8ULS - chains A and C of the 12 polymer chains in the assembly; structure by electron microscopy, 3.20 A resolution.

[Chain A (and C)]
Molecule: Envelope glycoprotein gp160
Source organism: Human immunodeficiency virus 1
Notes: chain C of this document is another copy of the same molecule, construct and numbering; everything in this record applies to it too
UniProt: Q2N0S6 (Q2N0S6_9HIV1); the construct lacks a stretch of the UniProt sequence and is renumbered around it, so the offset changes along the chain: 33-138 = UniProt 32-137; 147-185 = UniProt 138-176; 188-306 = UniProt 187-305; 309-321 = UniProt 306-318; 2 more segments
Amino-acid sequence (479 residues; each row starts with the number of its first residue; note: 13 numbers in that range are skipped by the numbering (no residue carries them; nothing is unmodelled there); a row labelled like 185A-185J holds insertion residues (185A, then the next letters in order)):
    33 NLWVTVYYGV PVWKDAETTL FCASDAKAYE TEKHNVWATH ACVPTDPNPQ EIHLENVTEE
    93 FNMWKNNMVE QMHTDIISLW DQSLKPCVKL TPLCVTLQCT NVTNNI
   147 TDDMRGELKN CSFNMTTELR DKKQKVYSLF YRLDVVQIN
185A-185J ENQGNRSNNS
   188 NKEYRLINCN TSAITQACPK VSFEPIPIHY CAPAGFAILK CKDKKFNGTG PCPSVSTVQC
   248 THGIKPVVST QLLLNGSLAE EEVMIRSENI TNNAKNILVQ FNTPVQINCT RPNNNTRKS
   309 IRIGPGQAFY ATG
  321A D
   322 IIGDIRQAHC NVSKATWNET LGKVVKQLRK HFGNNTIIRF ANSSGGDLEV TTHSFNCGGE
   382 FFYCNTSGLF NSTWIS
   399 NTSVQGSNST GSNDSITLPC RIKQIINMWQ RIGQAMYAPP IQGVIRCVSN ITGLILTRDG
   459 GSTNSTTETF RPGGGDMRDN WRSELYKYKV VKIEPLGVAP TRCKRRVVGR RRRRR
Not modelled in the structure: 185A-185J, 399-410, 505-513
Differences from the reference sequence: conflict Asn332 (Thr330 in Q2N0S6), Cys501 (Ala498 in Q2N0S6); expression tag (505-513)
Cystine bridges: Cys54-Cys74, Cys119-Cys205, Cys126-Cys196, Cys131-Cys157, Cys218-Cys247, Cys228-Cys239, Cys378-Cys445, Cys385-Cys418
Covalently attached groups: N-acetylglucosamine (NAG) linked to Asn88, Asn133, Asn156, Asn160, Asn234, Asn262, Asn295, Asn301, Asn332, Asn339, Asn355, Asn363, Asn386, Asn392, Asn448; glycan linked to Asn197, Asn276
Reported in the primary citation:
  - conformationally variable residues (order/disorder transition): Asp57 to Lys65

[How chain A and chain C interact]
Pairs across the interface (22):
  Pro124(A) - Arg166(C)  hydrogen bond (backbone-side chain)
  Cys126(A) - Glu164(C)
  Cys126(A) - Leu165(C)
  Cys126(A) - Arg166(C)  hydrogen bond (backbone-backbone)
  Cys126(A) - Pro313(C)  hydrophobic
  Val127(A) - Leu165(C)
  Val127(A) - Arg166(C)
  Val127(A) - Asp167(C)
  Thr128(A) - Leu165(C)
  Thr128(A) - Asp167(C)  hydrogen bond (backbone-side chain)
  Asn160(A) - Arg166(C)  hydrogen bond (backbone-side chain)
  Met161(A) - Arg166(C)
  Thr162(A) - Arg166(C)
  Ile184(A) - Leu165(C)  hydrophobic
  Arg192(A) - Leu165(C)
  Cys196(A) - Glu164(C)
  Cys196(A) - Pro313(C)
  Asn197(A) - Arg310(C)
  Thr198(A) - Gly314(C)
  Ser199(A) - Pro313(C)
  Ser199(A) - Gly314(C)
  Ala200(A) - Pro313(C)  hydrogen bond (backbone-backbone)
Also at the interface, not in a pair above, chain A (16 interface residues in all): Thr123, Lys169
Also at the interface, not in a pair above, chain C (8 interface residues in all): Lys168

[In short]
16 residues of chain A and 8 residues of chain C are in contact, with 5 hydrogen bonds. Polar contacts include
Pro124(A)-Arg166(C), Thr128(A)-Asp167(C) and Asn160(A)-Arg166(C). N-acetylglucosamine is covalently linked to
Asn88(A), Asn133(A), Asn156(A), Asn160(A), Asn234(A) and Asn262(A) and 9 more. From the paper: conformational
variability at Asp57(A).
Chain A and chain C are both Envelope glycoprotein gp160 (Human immunodeficiency virus 1); the structure,
Cryo-EM structure of the BG505 SOSIPv2 in complex with bNAb 01_D03 Fabs, was determined by electron microscopy
together with 9D8V, 8UKI, 8ULR, 8ULT and 8ULU from the same study.
